PDB entry 7BU8 | electron microscopy, 3.80 A resolution | chains C and B of the 12 polymer chains in the assembly

[Chain C (and B)]
Protein: Genome polyprotein
Organism: Zika virus ZIKV/H. sapiens/FrenchPolynesia/10087PF/2013
Notes: EC 3.4.21.91, 3.6.1.15, 3.6.4.13, 2.1.1.56, 2.1.1.57, 2.7.7.48; chain B of this document is another copy of the same molecule, construct and numbering; everything in this record applies to it too
Reference sequence: A0A024B7W1 (POLG_ZIKVF); residues 1-504 here correspond to UniProt positions 291-794 (UniProt number = residue number + 290)
Chain sequence (504 residues; row label = number of the first residue in the row):
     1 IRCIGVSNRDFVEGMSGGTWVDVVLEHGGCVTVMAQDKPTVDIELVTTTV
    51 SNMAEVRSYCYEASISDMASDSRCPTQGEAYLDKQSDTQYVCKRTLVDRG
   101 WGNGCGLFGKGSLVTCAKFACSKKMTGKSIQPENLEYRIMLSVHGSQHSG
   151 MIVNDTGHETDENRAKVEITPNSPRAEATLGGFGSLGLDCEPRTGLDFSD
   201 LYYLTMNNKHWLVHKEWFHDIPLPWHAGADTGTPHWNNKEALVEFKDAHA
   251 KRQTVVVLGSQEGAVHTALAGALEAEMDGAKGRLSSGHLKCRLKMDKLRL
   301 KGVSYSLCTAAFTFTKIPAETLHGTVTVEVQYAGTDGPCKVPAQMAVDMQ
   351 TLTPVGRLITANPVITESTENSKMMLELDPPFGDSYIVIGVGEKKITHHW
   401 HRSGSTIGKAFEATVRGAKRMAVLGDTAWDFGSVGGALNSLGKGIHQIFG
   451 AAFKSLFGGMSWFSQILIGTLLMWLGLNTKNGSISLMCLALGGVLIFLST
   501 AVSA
Disulfide bonds: Cys3-Cys30, Cys60-Cys121, Cys74-Cys105, Cys92-Cys116, Cys190-Cys291, Cys308-Cys339
Covalently attached groups: N-acetylglucosamine (NAG) linked to Asn154
UniProt features mapped onto this chain:
  - region: Asp98 to Gly111 (Fusion peptide)
  - site: Ala504 (Cleavage)
  - glycosylation: Asn154 (N-linked (GlcNAc...) asparagine)
  - cross-link (Glycyl lysine isopeptide (Lys-Gly)): Lys38 (interchain with G-Cter in ubiquitin), Lys281 (interchain with G-Cter in ubiquitin)

[How chain C and chain B interact]
Residue-residue contacts (27):
  Phe314(C) with Asn172(B)
  Ile317(C) with Glu133(B); Asn172(B)
  Pro318(C) with Glu133(B)
  Val347(C) with Arg292(B)
  Asp348(C) with Trp20(B); Arg292(B)
  Met349(C) with Lys294(B)
  Gln350(C) with Arg175(B), hydrogen bond; Asp189(B), hydrogen bond
  Asp384(C) with Glu191(B)
  Tyr386(C) with Asp189(B), hydrogen bond (side chain-backbone); Cys190(B), hydrogen bond (side chain-backbone); Glu191(B)
  Lys395(C) with Arg175(B), hydrogen bond (backbone-side chain)
  Ile396(C) with Asn172(B); Ser173(B)
  Thr397(C) with Asn172(B); Pro174(B); Arg175(B)
  His398(C) with Pro171(B), hydrogen bond (side chain-backbone); Pro174(B)
  His399(C) with Glu191(B), salt bridge; Arg193(B), hydrogen bond (backbone-side chain); Thr194(B)
  Trp400(C) with Arg193(B)
  His401(C) with Thr194(B)
Interface residues without a listed pair, chain C (17 interface residues in all): Glu393
Interface residues without a listed pair, chain B (16 interface residues in all): Leu188, Pro192

[In short]
Chain C and chain B form an interface of 17 and 16 residues respectively, with 7 hydrogen bonds and 1 salt
bridge. Polar pairs include His399(C)-Glu191(B), Gln350(C)-Arg175(B) and Gln350(C)-Asp189(B).
Chain C and chain B are both Genome polyprotein (Zika virus ZIKV/H. sapiens/FrenchPolynesia/10087PF/2013); the
structure, Cryo-EM structure of zika virus complexed with Fab SIgN-3C at pH 6.5, was determined by electron
microscopy (same publication as 7BUA, 7BUB, 7BUD, 7BUE and 7BUF).
